2NT4 - chain A; structure by X-ray diffraction, 1.02 A resolution.

== Chain A ==
Protein: Response regulator homolog
Organism: Myxococcus xanthus
Notes: fragment: Receiver domain
UniProtKB: O68522 (O68522_MYXXA); residue numbers follow UniProt; this construct covers 1-124
Chain sequence (127 residues; row label = number of the first residue in the row; numbers below 1 keep their minus sign (Gly-2 is residue -2)):
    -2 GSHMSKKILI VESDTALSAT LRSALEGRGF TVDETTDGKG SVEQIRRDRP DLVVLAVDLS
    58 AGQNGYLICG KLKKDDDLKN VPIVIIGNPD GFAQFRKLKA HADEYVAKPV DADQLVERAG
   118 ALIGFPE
Not modelled in the structure: -2
Sequence notes: cloning artifact (-2 to 0); engineered mutation Phe92 (His in O68522)
From the paper describing this entry:
  - conformationally variable residues (side-chain flip): Phe92

== Summary ==
From the paper: conformational variability at Phe92.
Chain A is Response regulator homolog (Myxococcus xanthus); the structure, Receiver domain from Myxococcus
xanthus social motility protein FrzS (H92F mutant), was determined by X-ray diffraction together with 2GKG,
2I6F and 2NT3 from the same study.
